Entry 8SXG (electron microscopy, 4.14 A resolution (low resolution: residue-level contacts below are approximate; hydrogen-bond / salt-bridge calls are withheld)); this record covers chains A and E of the 5 polymer chains in the assembly.

Chain A (and E):
Name: Probable carboxyl-terminal protease
Organism: Pseudomonas aeruginosa
Notes: chain E of this document is another copy of the same molecule, construct and numbering; everything in this record applies to it too
Reference sequence: Q9HU50 (Q9HU50_PSEAE); numbering as in UniProt (aligned over 38-436)
Sequence (403 residues; row label = number of the first residue in the row):
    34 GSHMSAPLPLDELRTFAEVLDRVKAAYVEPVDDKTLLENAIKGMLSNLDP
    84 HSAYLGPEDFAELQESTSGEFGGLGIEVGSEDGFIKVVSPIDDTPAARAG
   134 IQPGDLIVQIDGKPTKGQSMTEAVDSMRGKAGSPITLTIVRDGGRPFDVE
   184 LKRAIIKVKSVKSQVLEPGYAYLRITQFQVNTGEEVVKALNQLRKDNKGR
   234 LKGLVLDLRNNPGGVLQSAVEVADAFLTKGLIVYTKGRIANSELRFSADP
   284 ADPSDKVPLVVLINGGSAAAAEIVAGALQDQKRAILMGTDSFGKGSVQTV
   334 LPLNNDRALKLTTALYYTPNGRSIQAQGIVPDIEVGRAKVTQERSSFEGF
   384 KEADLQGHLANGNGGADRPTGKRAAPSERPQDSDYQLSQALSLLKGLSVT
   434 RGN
Not modelled in the structure: 34-37, 377-409 (chain E: 34-192, 269-276, 328-347)
Construct notes: expression tag (34-37); engineered mutation Ala302 (Ser in Q9HU50)
What the authors report for this chain:
  - mutagenesis - L46A, A50V: unchanged catalytic activity on PA1198
  - mutagenesis - L46K, A50K: abolished catalytic activity on PA1198
  - catalytic residues: Lys327
  - catalytic residues: His84 (proposed by the authors, not directly observed)
  - mutagenesis - S302A, K327A: abolished catalytic activity
  - mutagenesis - H84A, Q331A: decreased catalytic activity
  - mutagenesis - G246M, F325A: decreased catalytic activity on PA1198
  - mutagenesis - S302A (0.76 +/- 0.16 uM): unchanged binding to TPR repeat-containing protein PA4667
  - catalytic residues: Gln331 (citing earlier work)

How chain A and chain E interact:
Residue-residue contacts (55; chain A residue first):
  Pro83(A) - Gln389(E)
  Pro83(A) - Gly390(E)
  His84(A) - Glu385(E)
  Lys315(A) - Asn436(E)
  Ala317(A) - Val432(E)
  Asp323(A) - Lys384(E)
  Asp323(A) - Arg401(E)
  Ser324(A) - Lys384(E)
  Phe325(A) - Phe383(E)
  Phe325(A) - Glu385(E)
  Gly326(A) - Glu385(E)
  Lys327(A) - Glu385(E)
  Tyr350(A) - Gly395(E)
  Gly354(A) - Asn396(E)
  Arg355(A) - Asn396(E)
  Ser356(A) - Asn394(E)
  Ser356(A) - Gly395(E)
  Ser356(A) - Asn396(E)
  Gln358(A) - Glu385(E)
  Gln358(A) - Leu392(E)
  Gln358(A) - Asn394(E)
  Ala359(A) - Leu392(E)
  Ala359(A) - Asp400(E)
  Gln360(A) - Arg401(E)
  Gly361(A) - Arg401(E)
  Val363(A) - Arg401(E)
  Asp365(A) - Lys428(E)
  Asp365(A) - Val432(E)
  Ile366(A) - Ser425(E)
  Ile366(A) - Lys428(E)
  Arg370(A) - Gln375(E)
  Arg370(A) - Glu376(E)
  Ala371(A) - Val373(E)
  Ala371(A) - Thr374(E)
  Ala371(A) - Gln375(E)
  Ala371(A) - Glu376(E)
  Lys372(A) - Val373(E)
  Lys372(A) - Thr374(E)
  Lys372(A) - Glu376(E)
  Val373(A) - Lys372(E)
  Thr374(A) - Ala371(E)
  Thr374(A) - Lys372(E)
  Thr374(A) - Val373(E)
  Glu376(A) - Arg370(E)
  Glu376(A) - Ala371(E)
  Glu376(A) - Lys372(E)
  Tyr418(A) - Val373(E)
  Ser425(A) - Gln422(E)
  Leu426(A) - Gln422(E)
  Leu426(A) - Ser425(E)
  Gly429(A) - Ile366(E)
  Leu430(A) - Thr433(E)
  Val432(A) - Asp365(E)
  Thr433(A) - Ile318(E)
  Thr433(A) - Leu430(E)
Other interface residues (no listed pair), chain A (39 interface residues in all): Ile318, Leu348, Val368, Gln375, Gln422, Arg434
Other interface residues (no listed pair), chain E (35 interface residues in all): Ala386, Leu388, His391, Tyr418, Leu426, Arg434, Gly435

In short:
The interface between chain A and chain E involves 39 residues on one side and 35 on the other. The paper
reports catalytic residues Lys327(A), His84(A) and Gln331(A); L46K and A50K of chain A abolish catalytic
activity on PA1198; 10 substitutions were tested in all.
Chain A and chain E are both Probable carboxyl-terminal protease (Pseudomonas aeruginosa); the structure, The
C-terminal protease CtpA-LbcA complex of pseudomonas aeruginosa with the TPR at the low position, was
determined by electron microscopy, deposited together with 8SXE, 8SXF and 8SXH.
